PDB entry 3P3A | X-ray diffraction, 2.10 A resolution | chains A and B

# Chain A (and B)
Protein: Thiosulfate sulfurtransferase
From: Mycobacterium thermoresistibile
Notes: EC 2.8.1.1; chain B of this document is another copy of the same molecule, construct and numbering; everything in this record applies to it too
Chain sequence (320 residues; row label = number of the first residue in the row; numbers below 1 keep their minus sign (Met-20 is residue -20)):
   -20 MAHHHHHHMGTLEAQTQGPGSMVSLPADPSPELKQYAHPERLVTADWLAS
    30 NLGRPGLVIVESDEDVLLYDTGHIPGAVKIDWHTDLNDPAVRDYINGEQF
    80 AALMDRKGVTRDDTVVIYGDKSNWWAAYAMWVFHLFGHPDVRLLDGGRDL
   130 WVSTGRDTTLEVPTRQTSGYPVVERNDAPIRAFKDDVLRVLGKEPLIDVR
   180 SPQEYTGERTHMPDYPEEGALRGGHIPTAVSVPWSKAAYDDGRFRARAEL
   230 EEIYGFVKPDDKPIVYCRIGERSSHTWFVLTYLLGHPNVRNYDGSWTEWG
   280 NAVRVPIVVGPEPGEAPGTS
Disordered / not traced: -20 to 3, 190-194, 297-299 (chain B: -20 to 3, 189-195, 297-299)
Construct notes: expression tag (-20 to 0)

# How chain A and chain B interact
Residue-residue contacts (48):
  Asn66(A) with Arg201(B), hydrogen bond
  Asp67(A) with Arg201(B), hydrogen bond (backbone-side chain)
  Ala69(A) with Arg201(B); Ile286(B)
  Val70(A) with Arg201(B), hydrogen bond (backbone-side chain); Val284(B)
  Arg71(A) with Leu200(B); Arg201(B); Asn280(B), hydrogen bond (side chain-backbone); Ala281(B); Val282(B); Arg283(B), hydrogen bond (backbone-backbone)
  Asp72(A) with Arg283(B), salt bridge
  Arg154(A) with Arg283(B)
  Arg160(A) with Val282(B)
  Phe162(A) with Arg283(B)
  Glu196(A) with Leu200(B)
  Leu200(A) with Arg71(B); Glu196(B); Thr276(B)
  Arg201(A) with Asn66(B), hydrogen bond; Asp67(B), hydrogen bond (side chain-backbone); Ala69(B); Val70(B), hydrogen bond (side chain-backbone); Arg71(B); Asp72(B)
  Gly273(A) with Val282(B)
  Thr276(A) with Leu200(B); Asn280(B)
  Glu277(A) with Asn280(B); Ala281(B); Val282(B), hydrogen bond (side chain-backbone)
  Asn280(A) with Arg71(B), hydrogen bond (backbone-side chain); Thr276(B); Glu277(B); Asn280(B)
  Ala281(A) with Arg71(B); Glu277(B)
  Val282(A) with Arg71(B); Arg160(B); Gly273(B); Glu277(B), hydrogen bond (backbone-side chain)
  Arg283(A) with Arg71(B), hydrogen bond (backbone-backbone); Asp72(B), salt bridge; Arg154(B); Phe162(B)
  Val284(A) with Val70(B)
  Ile286(A) with Ala69(B)
Other interface residues (no listed pair), chain A (27 interface residues in all): Pro195, Glu197, Gly198, Ile248, Asp272, Val288
Other interface residues (no listed pair), chain B (27 interface residues in all): Pro68, Gly198, Ala199, Ile248, Asp272, Val288

# In short
The chain A/chain B interface involves 27 residues from each chain, with 12 hydrogen bonds and 2 salt bridges.
Polar contacts include Asp72(A)-Arg283(B), Asn66(A)-Arg201(B) and Asp67(A)-Arg201(B).
Chain A and chain B are both Thiosulfate sulfurtransferase (Mycobacterium thermoresistibile); the structure,
Crystal structure of a putative thiosulfate sulfurtransferase from Mycobacterium thermoresistible, was
determined by X-ray diffraction.
